Entry 8JG9 (electron microscopy, 3.82 A resolution); this record covers chains F and H of the 8 polymer chains in the assembly.

== Chain F ==
Name: AcrIIA15
Source organism: Staphylococcus delphini
Sequence (171 residues; numbered 0 to 170; the number before each row is that of its first residue; numbering starts at 0):
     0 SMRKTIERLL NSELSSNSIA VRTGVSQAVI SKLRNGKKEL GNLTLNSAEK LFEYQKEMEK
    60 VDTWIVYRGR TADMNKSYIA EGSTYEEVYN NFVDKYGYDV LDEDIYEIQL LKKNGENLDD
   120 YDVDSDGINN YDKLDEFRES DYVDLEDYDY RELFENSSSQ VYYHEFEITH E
What the authors report for this chain:
  - mutagenesis - R2A, S25A, Q26A: decreased binding to DNA
  - mutagenesis - K31A, K37A, L44A: abolished binding to DNA
  - mutagenesis - R2A/L44A, L44A: abolished binding to another copy of this molecule

== Chain H ==
Molecule: 25-nt DNA strand
Sequence (25 nucleotides; each row starts with the number of its first residue; numbers below 1 keep their minus sign (DT-1 is residue -1)):
    -1 TTTTCTATGA CATTTGTCAT AATTA

== Interface between chain F and chain H ==
Contacting residue pairs (14):
  Ser25(F) with DT15(H), base contact; DC16(H), hydrogen bond to the base
  Ala27(F) with DC16(H), base contact; DA17(H), base contact
  Val28(F) with DG14(H), phosphate contact; DT15(H), base contact
  Lys37(F) with DT13(H), salt bridge to the phosphate
  Glu38(F) with DT13(H), phosphate contact
  Asn41(F) with DT12(H), phosphate contact; DT13(H), sugar contact
  Leu42(F) with DG14(H), phosphate contact
  Thr43(F) with DT13(H), phosphate contact; DG14(H), hydrogen bond to the phosphate
  Ser46(F) with DG14(H), hydrogen bond to the phosphate
Other interface residues (no listed pair), chain F (10 interface residues in all): Lys49

== In short ==
The interface between chain F and chain H involves 10 residues on one side and 6 on the other; the contacts
include 3 hydrogen bonds and 1 salt bridge. Polar pairs include Ser25(F)-DC16(H), Thr43(F)-DG14(H) and
Ser46(F)-DG14(H). The paper reports that R2A, S25A and Q26A of chain F reduce binding to DNA; K31A, K37A and
L44A of chain F abolish binding to DNA.
Here chain F is AcrIIA15 (Staphylococcus delphini) and chain H is a 25-nt DNA strand. Entry 8JG9 (Cryo-EM
structure of the SaCas9-sgRNA-AcrIIA15-promoter DNA dimer) was determined by electron microscopy (same
publication as 8JFO, 8JFR, 8JFT and 8JFU).
